PDB entry 7PUY | electron microscopy, 3.30 A resolution | chains c and C of the 6 polymer chains in the assembly

== Chain c ==
Protein: Glycoprotein G2
From: Lassa virus (strain Mouse/Sierra Leone/Josiah/1976)
UniProt: P08669 (GLYC_LASSJ); numbering as in UniProt (aligned over 260-491)
Chain sequence (244 residues; row label = number of the first residue in the row):
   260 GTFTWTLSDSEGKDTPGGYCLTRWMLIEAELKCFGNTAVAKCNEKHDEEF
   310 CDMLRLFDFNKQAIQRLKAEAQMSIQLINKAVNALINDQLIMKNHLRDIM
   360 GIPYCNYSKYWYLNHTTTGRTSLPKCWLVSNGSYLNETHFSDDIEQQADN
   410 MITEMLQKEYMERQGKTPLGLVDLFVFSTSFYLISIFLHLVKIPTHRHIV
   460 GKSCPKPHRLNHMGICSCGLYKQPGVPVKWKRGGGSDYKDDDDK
Unresolved in the structure: 449-503
Differences from the reference sequence: expression tag (492-503)
Curated features (UniProtKB/Swiss-Prot):
  - binding site (Zn(2+)): His-455, His-457, Cys-463, His-467, Cys-475, Cys-477
  - glycosylation (N-linked (GlcNAc...) asparagine): Asn-365, Asn-373, Asn-390, Asn-395
Disulfide bonds: Cys-279/Cys-292, Cys-301/Cys-310, Cys-364/Cys-385
Glycans and other covalent adducts: N-acetylglucosamine (NAG) linked to Asn-365, Asn-373, Asn-395

== Chain C ==
Protein: Pre-glycoprotein polyprotein GP complex
From: Lassa virus (strain Mouse/Sierra Leone/Josiah/1976)
UniProt: P08669 (GLYC_LASSJ); residues 1-259 here = UniProt positions 1-259
Chain sequence (259 residues; each row starts with the number of its first residue):
     1 MGQIVTFFQEVPHVIEEVMNIVLIALSVLAVLKGLYNFATCGLVGLVTFL
    51 LLCGRSCTTSLYKGVYELQTLELNMETLNMTMPLSCTKNNSHHYIMVGNE
   101 TGLELTLTNTSIINHKFCNLSDAHKKNLYDHALMSIISTFHLSIPNFNQY
   151 EAMSCDFNGGKISVQYNLSHSYAGDAANHCGTVANGVLQTFMRMAWGGSY
   201 IALDSGRGNWDCIMTSYQYLIIQNTTWEDHCQFSRPSPIGYLGLLSQRTR
   251 DIYISRRLL
Unresolved in the structure: 1, 36-58, 171-178, 199-206
Curated features (UniProtKB/Swiss-Prot):
  - binding site (Zn(2+)): Cys-57
  - site: Lys-33 (Important for GP-C-mediated membrane fusion), Thr-58, Thr-59 (Cleavage), Leu-259 (Cleavage)
  - lipidation: Gly-2 (N-myristoyl glycine)
  - glycosylation (N-linked (GlcNAc...) asparagine): Asn-79, Asn-89, Asn-99, Asn-109, Asn-119, Asn-167, Asn-224
Disulfide bonds: Cys-86/Cys-231, Cys-118/Cys-155, Cys-180/Cys-212
Glycans and other covalent adducts: N-acetylglucosamine (NAG) linked to Asn-79, Asn-99, Asn-109, Asn-119, Asn-167
Small-molecule neighbours: N-acetylglucosamine (NAG; 2-acetamido-2-deoxy-beta-D-glucopyranose): Ala-195, Trp-196, Phe-233, Ser-234, Arg-235
Reported in the primary citation:
  - self-association interface (contacts with another copy of this molecule); pairs are residue here / residue on that copy: Tyr-150/Arg-257
  - binding site for beta-D-glucopyranuronic acid: Tyr-150, Arg-257, Leu-258
  - binding site for alpha-D-xylopyranose: Arg-256, Arg-257
  - mutagenesis - H141A, F147A: abolished binding to alpha-DG (citing earlier work)

== How chain c and chain C interact ==
Pairs across the interface (102):
  Leu-280(c) / Leu-73(C)  hydrophobic
  Trp-283(c) / Asn-74(C)  hydrogen bond (backbone-side chain)
  Met-284(c) / Leu-73(C)
  Met-284(c) / Asn-74(C)  hydrogen bond (backbone-backbone)
  Leu-285(c) / Leu-71(C)  hydrophobic
  Leu-285(c) / Glu-72(C)
  Leu-285(c) / Leu-73(C)  hydrophobic
  Ile-286(c) / Glu-72(C)  hydrogen bond (backbone-backbone)
  Ile-286(c) / Asn-74(C)
  Ile-286(c) / Arg-235(C)
  Lys-291(c) / Gln-69(C)
  Lys-291(c) / Thr-70(C)
  Lys-291(c) / Leu-71(C)
  Phe-293(c) / Leu-71(C)  hydrophobic
  Phe-309(c) / Leu-71(C)  hydrophobic
  Phe-309(c) / Leu-73(C)  hydrophobic
  Met-312(c) / Met-75(C)  hydrophobic
  Met-312(c) / Ile-239(C)  hydrophobic
  Leu-315(c) / Leu-78(C)
  Leu-315(c) / Met-82(C)  hydrophobic
  Leu-315(c) / Leu-242(C)  hydrophobic
  Phe-316(c) / Leu-73(C)  hydrophobic
  Phe-316(c) / Thr-77(C)
  Phe-316(c) / Leu-78(C)  hydrophobic
  Phe-318(c) / Met-82(C)  hydrophobic
  Asn-319(c) / Thr-77(C)  hydrogen bond (side chain-backbone)
  Asn-319(c) / Leu-78(C)
  Asn-319(c) / Thr-81(C)  hydrogen bond
  Ala-322(c) / Thr-81(C)
  Ile-323(c) / Met-80(C)  hydrophobic
  Gln-331(c) / Asp-130(C)  hydrogen bond
  Met-332(c) / Asn-79(C)
  Met-332(c) / Met-80(C)
  Met-332(c) / Val-97(C)  hydrophobic
  Met-332(c) / Gly-98(C)
  Ile-334(c) / His-131(C)
  Ile-334(c) / Ala-132(C)  hydrophobic
  Ile-334(c) / Ser-135(C)
  Ile-337(c) / Thr-81(C)
  Ile-337(c) / Met-82(C)  hydrophobic
  Asn-338(c) / Ser-135(C)  hydrogen bond
  Asn-338(c) / Tyr-241(C)  hydrogen bond
  Val-341(c) / Leu-242(C)  hydrophobic
  Ile-345(c) / Leu-242(C)  hydrophobic
  Asp-347(c) / Ser-246(C)  hydrogen bond
  Ile-350(c) / Arg-193(C)  hydrogen bond (backbone-side chain)
  Ile-350(c) / Trp-196(C)  hydrophobic
  Ile-350(c) / Ile-239(C)  hydrophobic
  Ile-350(c) / Gly-243(C)
  Met-351(c) / Arg-193(C)
  Asn-353(c) / Trp-196(C)
  His-354(c) / Met-192(C)
  His-354(c) / Arg-193(C)
  Ile-358(c) / Gln-189(C)
  Ile-358(c) / Met-192(C)  hydrophobic
  Ile-358(c) / Asp-211(C)
  Tyr-363(c) / Trp-196(C)  hydrophobic
  Cys-364(c) / Trp-196(C)
  Tyr-366(c) / Met-75(C)
  Tyr-366(c) / Trp-196(C)  hydrophobic
  Tyr-366(c) / Ser-237(C)
  Tyr-366(c) / Ile-239(C)  hydrophobic
  Ser-367(c) / Leu-71(C)
  Ser-367(c) / Leu-73(C)
  Ser-367(c) / Arg-235(C)
  Lys-368(c) / Thr-70(C)
  Lys-368(c) / Leu-71(C)
  Lys-368(c) / Glu-72(C)
  Tyr-369(c) / Thr-70(C)
  Tyr-369(c) / Leu-71(C)  hydrogen bond (backbone-backbone)
  Tyr-369(c) / Leu-73(C)  hydrophobic
  Trp-370(c) / Leu-68(C)  hydrophobic
  Tyr-371(c) / Glu-67(C)
  Tyr-371(c) / Leu-68(C)
  Tyr-371(c) / Gln-69(C)  hydrogen bond (backbone-backbone)
  Tyr-371(c) / Leu-71(C)  hydrophobic
  Leu-372(c) / Tyr-66(C)  hydrophobic
  Leu-372(c) / Glu-67(C)
  Asn-373(c) / Glu-67(C)  hydrogen bond (backbone-backbone)
  Asn-373(c) / Gln-69(C)  hydrogen bond
  His-374(c) / Val-65(C)
  Thr-375(c) / Val-65(C)  hydrogen bond (side chain-backbone)
  Thr-375(c) / Glu-67(C)  hydrogen bond
  Thr-376(c) / Val-65(C)
  Pro-383(c) / Leu-71(C)  hydrophobic
  Trp-386(c) / Thr-70(C)
  Glu-396(c) / Ser-60(C)  hydrogen bond
  Glu-396(c) / Tyr-62(C)  hydrogen bond
  Glu-396(c) / Leu-68(C)
  Ser-400(c) / Tyr-62(C)
  Ile-403(c) / Tyr-62(C)  hydrophobic
  Ile-403(c) / Leu-68(C)  hydrophobic
  Glu-404(c) / Tyr-62(C)
  Met-410(c) / Tyr-66(C)  hydrophobic
  Ile-411(c) / Glu-10(C)
  Ile-411(c) / Val-11(C)  hydrophobic
  Ile-411(c) / Lys-63(C)
  Ile-411(c) / Tyr-66(C)
  Met-414(c) / Phe-7(C)  hydrophobic
  Met-414(c) / Tyr-66(C)
  Leu-415(c) / Phe-7(C)  hydrophobic
  Glu-418(c) / Phe-7(C)
Interface residues without a listed pair, chain c (56 interface residues in all): Gln-348, Asn-365, Thr-377, Asp-408
Interface residues without a listed pair, chain C (46 interface residues in all): Gln-3, Thr-6, Gln-9, Pro-238, Leu-245

== Summary ==
56 residues of chain c face 46 of chain C across their interface; the contacts include 18 hydrogen bonds.
Polar pairs include Trp-283(c)/Asn-74(C), Asn-319(c)/Thr-77(C) and Asn-319(c)/Thr-81(C). Chain C binds
N-acetylglucosamine. The paper reports a binding site for beta-D-glucopyranuronic acid at Tyr-150(C),
Arg-257(C) and Leu-258(C); H141A and F147A of chain C abolish binding to alpha-DG.
Here chain c is Glycoprotein G2 and chain C is Pre-glycoprotein polyprotein GP complex, both from Lassa virus
(strain Mouse/Sierra Leone/Josiah/1976). Entry 7PUY (Structure of the membrane soluble spike complex from the
Lassa virus in a C3-symmetric map) was determined by electron microscopy, deposited together with 7PVD.
